4WM8 - chains B and D of the 4 polymer chains in the assembly; structure by X-ray diffraction, 2.00 A resolution.

# Chain B
Molecule: VP2
Organism: Enterovirus D68
UniProt: Q68T42 (Q68T42_9ENTO); residues 1-248 here correspond to UniProt positions 70-317 (UniProt number = residue number + 69)
Sequence (248 residues; each row starts with the number of its first residue):
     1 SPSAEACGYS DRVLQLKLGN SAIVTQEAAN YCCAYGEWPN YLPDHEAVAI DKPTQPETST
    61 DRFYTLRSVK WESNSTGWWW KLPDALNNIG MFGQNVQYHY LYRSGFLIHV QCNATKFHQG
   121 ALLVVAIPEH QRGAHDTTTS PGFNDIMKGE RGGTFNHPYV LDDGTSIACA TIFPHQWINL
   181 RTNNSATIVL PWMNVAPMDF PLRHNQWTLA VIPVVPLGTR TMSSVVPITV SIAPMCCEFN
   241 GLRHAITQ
Disordered / not traced: 1-9, 248
Curated features (UniProtKB/Swiss-Prot):
  - site: Gln248 (Cleavage)

# Chain D
Molecule: VP4
Organism: Enterovirus D68
UniProt: Q8QWD4 (Q8QWD4_9ENTO); residues 1-68 here correspond to UniProt positions 2-69 (UniProt number = residue number + 1)
Sequence (68 residues; row label = number of the first residue in the row):
     1 GAQVTRQQTG THENANIATN GSHITYNQIN FYKDSYAASA SKQDFSQDPS KFTEPVVEGL
    61 KAGAPVLK
Disordered / not traced: 1-28, 68

# Interface between chain B and chain D
Pairs across the interface (12; chain B residue first):
  Asp11(B) - Val66(D)
  Asp11(B) - Leu67(D)
  Asn30(B) - Val56(D)
  Asn30(B) - Val57(D)  hydrogen bond (side chain-backbone)
  Asn30(B) - Glu58(D)  hydrogen bond (side chain-backbone)
  Tyr31(B) - Val56(D)
  Tyr31(B) - Val57(D)  hydrogen bond (backbone-backbone)
  Cys32(B) - Pro55(D)
  Cys33(B) - Pro55(D)  hydrogen bond (backbone-backbone)
  Tyr35(B) - Lys51(D)
  Tyr35(B) - Phe52(D)  hydrophobic
  Thr182(B) - Leu67(D)
Other interface residues (no listed pair), chain B (9 interface residues in all): Ala29, Gly36
Other interface residues (no listed pair), chain D (9 interface residues in all): Leu60

# Overview
Chain B and chain D each contribute 9 residues to their interface, with 4 hydrogen bonds. Polar contacts
include Asn30(B)-Val57(D), Asn30(B)-Glu58(D) and Tyr31(B)-Val57(D).
Here chain B is VP2 and chain D is VP4, both from Enterovirus D68. Entry 4WM8 (Crystal Structure of Human
Enterovirus D68) was determined by X-ray diffraction, deposited together with 4WM7.
